Entry 2V85 (X-ray diffraction, 2.00 A resolution); this record covers chains A and D.

# Chain A
Name: Vdj recombination-activating protein 2
Source organism: Mus musculus
UniProtKB: P21784 (RAG2_MOUSE); residue numbers follow UniProt; this construct covers 414-487
Chain sequence (82 residues; numbered 406 to 487; the number before each row is that of its first residue):
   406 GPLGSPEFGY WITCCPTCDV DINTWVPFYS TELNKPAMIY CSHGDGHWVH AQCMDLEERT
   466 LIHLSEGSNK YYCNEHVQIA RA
Unresolved in the structure: 406-413
Metal / ion sites: Zn2+ site 1: Cys419, Cys423, His455, Cys458; Zn2+ site 2: Cys446, His452, Cys478, His481
UniProt features mapped onto this chain:
  - zinc finger: Trp416 to Ile484 (PHD-type)
  - binding site (Zn(2+)): Cys419, Cys423, Cys446, His452, His455, Cys458, Cys478, His481
  - mutagenesis: Tyr415 (Y415A: Abolishes binding to H3K4me3 without affecting phosphoinositide-binding), Lys440 (K440A: Binds PtdIns(4,5)P2 at wild-type level), Met443 (M443A: Abolishes binding to H3K4me3 without affecting phosphoinositide-binding), Tyr445 (Y445A/D: Still binds H3K4me3 and H3R2me2 but with reduced affinity), Trp453 (W453R: Abolishes binding to H3K4me3 without affecting phosphoinositide-binding. Impairs enzymatic activity of the RAG complex), Arg464 (R464A: Leads to a strong reduction in PtdIns(4,5)P2-binding), His468 (H468A: Leads to a strong reduction in PtdIns(4,5)P2-binding)
From the paper describing this entry:
  - mutagenesis - Y415A, M443A, W453A, W453R: abolished binding to H3K4me3
  - mutagenesis - Y445A, Y445D: decreased binding to R2 and K4 methylated H3 peptides
  - mutagenesis - Y445D (3- to 4-fold): decreased binding to K4me3/R2me2
  - mutagenesis - Y445F: decreased binding to H3K4me3
  - disease-associated variants - C478Y, H481P: decreased stability (proposed by the authors, not directly observed)
  - disease-associated variants - W453R: abolished binding to K4me3
  - mutagenesis - Y415A, M443A, W453A, W453R: abolished binding to H3r2me1k4me3 peptide (chain D)
  - mutagenesis - Y445F: decreased binding to H3r2me1k4me3 peptide (chain D)
  - disease-associated variants - W416L, K440N: decreased binding to H3r2me1k4me3 peptide (chain D) (proposed by the authors, not directly observed)

# Chain D
Name: H3r2me1k4me3 peptide
Notes: fragment: h3 (1-21), biotinilated at c-terminus
UniProtKB: Q5TEC6 (Q5TEC6_HUMAN); residues 1-12 here correspond to UniProt positions 2-13 (UniProt number = residue number + 1)
Chain sequence (12 residues; numbered 1 to 12; the number before each row is that of its first residue):
     1 ARTKQTARKA AG
Construct notes: conflict Ala10 (Ser11 in Q5TEC6), Ala11 (Thr in Q5TEC6)
Modified residues: Arg2 ((2S)-2-amino-5-[(N-methylcarbamimidoyl)amino]pentanoic acid; NMM); Lys4 (n-trimethyllysine; M3L)
UniProt features mapped onto this chain:
  - modified residue: Thr3 (Phosphothreonine), Lys4 (Allysine), Gln5 (5-glutamyl dopamine), Thr6 (Phosphothreonine), Arg8 (Citrulline), Lys9 (N6,N6,N6-trimethyllysine)

# Interface between chain A and chain D
Residue-residue contacts - 31 pairs, chain A then chain D:
  Gly414(A) with Lys4(D)
  Tyr415(A) with Lys4(D); Gln5(D), hydrogen bond
  Thr436(A) with Gln5(D), hydrogen bond (side chain-backbone); Thr6(D); Ala7(D)
  Leu438(A) with Lys9(D)
  Lys440(A) with Gln5(D)
  Pro441(A) with Gln5(D)
  Ala442(A) with Lys4(D); Gln5(D)
  Met443(A) with Thr3(D); Lys4(D), hydrogen bond (backbone-backbone)
  Ile444(A) with Ala1(D), hydrophobic; Arg2(D); Thr3(D)
  Tyr445(A) with Arg2(D), hydrogen bond (backbone-backbone)
  Trp453(A) with Arg2(D); Thr3(D); Lys4(D)
  Leu466(A) with Thr6(D)
  Ile467(A) with Arg8(D)
  Leu469(A) with Ala1(D), hydrogen bond (backbone-backbone)
  Ser470(A) with Ala1(D); Thr3(D); Thr6(D); Arg8(D), hydrogen bond
  Glu471(A) with Arg8(D), salt bridge
  Gly472(A) with Ala1(D), hydrogen bond (backbone-backbone)
  Ser473(A) with Ala1(D)
  Asn474(A) with Ala1(D), hydrogen bond (backbone-backbone)
Interface residues without a listed pair, chain A (21 interface residues in all): Lys475, Tyr476

# In short
Chain A and chain D form an interface of 21 and 9 residues respectively, with 8 hydrogen bonds and 1 salt
bridge. Among the polar pairs are Glu471(A)-Arg8(D), Tyr415(A)-Gln5(D) and Thr436(A)-Gln5(D). The paper
reports that Y415A, M443A and W453A of chain A, among others, abolish binding to H3K4me3; Y415A, M443A and
W453A of chain A, among others, abolish binding to H3r2me1k4me3 peptide (chain D); 11 substitutions were
tested in all.
Here chain A is Vdj recombination-activating protein 2 (Mus musculus) and chain D is H3r2me1k4me3 peptide.
Entry 2V85 (Crystal structure of RAG2-PHD finger in complex with H3R2me1K4me3 peptide) was determined by X-ray
diffraction together with 2V83, 2V86, 2V87 and 2V88 from the same study.
